Entry 9JIM (electron microscopy, 2.86 A resolution); this record covers chains A and L of the 6 polymer chains in the assembly.

# Chain A
Molecule: Pro-secreted protein ORF2
Organism: Rocahepevirus ratti
Notes: fragment: E2s domain
Reference sequence: A0A3G1TVH2 (A0A3G1TVH2_HEV); numbering as in UniProt (aligned over 383-597)
Chain sequence (215 residues; numbered 383 to 597; the number before each row is that of its first residue):
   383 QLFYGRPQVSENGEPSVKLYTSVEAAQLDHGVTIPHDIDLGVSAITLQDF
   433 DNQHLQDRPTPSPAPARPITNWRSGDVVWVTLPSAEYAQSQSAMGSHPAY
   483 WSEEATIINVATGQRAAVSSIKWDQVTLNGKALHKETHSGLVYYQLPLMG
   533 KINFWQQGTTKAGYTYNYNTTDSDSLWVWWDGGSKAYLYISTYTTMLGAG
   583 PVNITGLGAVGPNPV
Unresolved in the structure: 383-446

# Chain L
Molecule: C145 Fab light chain
Organism: Homo sapiens
Notes: antibody fragment or engineered binder
Chain sequence (110 residues; row label = number of the first residue in the row):
     1 QSVLTQPPSVSAAPGQKVTISCSGSSSNIGNNYVSWYQQLPGTAPKLLIY
    51 DNNKRPSGIPDRFSGSKSGTSATLGITGLQTGDEADYYCGTWDSSLSPVV
   101 FGGGTRLTVL
Unresolved in the structure: 1-2
Disulfides: Cys22-Cys89

# Interface between chain A and chain L
Pairs across the interface (10):
  Gln538(A) with Lys54(L)
  Lys543(A) with Tyr33(L), hydrogen bond
  Met578(A) with Tyr33(L), hydrogen bond (backbone-side chain)
  Leu579(A) with Tyr33(L); Asp51(L)
  Gly580(A) with Tyr33(L); Asp51(L)
  Ala581(A) with Asp51(L), hydrogen bond (backbone-side chain)
  Gly582(A) with Tyr50(L)
  Pro583(A) with Tyr50(L), hydrogen bond (backbone-side chain)
Interface residues without a listed pair, chain A (9 interface residues in all): Thr577

# Overview
9 residues of chain A face 4 of chain L across their interface; the contacts include 4 hydrogen bonds. Polar
contacts include Lys543(A)-Tyr33(L), Met578(A)-Tyr33(L) and Ala581(A)-Asp51(L).
Chain A is Pro-secreted protein ORF2 (Rocahepevirus ratti) and chain L is C145 Fab light chain (Homo sapiens);
the structure, Rat hepatitis E virus capsid protein E2s domain in complex with Fab C145, was determined by
electron microscopy, deposited together with 9JIE, 9JIF, 9JIG, 9JII, 9JIJ, 9JIK and 3 further entries.
